Entry 2E4X (X-ray diffraction, 2.75 A resolution); this record covers chains A and B.

== Chain A (and B) ==
Protein: Metabotropic glutamate receptor 3
Source organism: Rattus norvegicus
Notes: fragment: Extracellular region; chain B of this document is another copy of the same molecule, construct and numbering; everything in this record applies to it too
Reference sequence: P31422 (MGR3_RAT); residue numbers follow UniProt; this construct covers 25-575
Amino-acid sequence (555 residues; numbered 25 to 579; the number before each row is that of its first residue):
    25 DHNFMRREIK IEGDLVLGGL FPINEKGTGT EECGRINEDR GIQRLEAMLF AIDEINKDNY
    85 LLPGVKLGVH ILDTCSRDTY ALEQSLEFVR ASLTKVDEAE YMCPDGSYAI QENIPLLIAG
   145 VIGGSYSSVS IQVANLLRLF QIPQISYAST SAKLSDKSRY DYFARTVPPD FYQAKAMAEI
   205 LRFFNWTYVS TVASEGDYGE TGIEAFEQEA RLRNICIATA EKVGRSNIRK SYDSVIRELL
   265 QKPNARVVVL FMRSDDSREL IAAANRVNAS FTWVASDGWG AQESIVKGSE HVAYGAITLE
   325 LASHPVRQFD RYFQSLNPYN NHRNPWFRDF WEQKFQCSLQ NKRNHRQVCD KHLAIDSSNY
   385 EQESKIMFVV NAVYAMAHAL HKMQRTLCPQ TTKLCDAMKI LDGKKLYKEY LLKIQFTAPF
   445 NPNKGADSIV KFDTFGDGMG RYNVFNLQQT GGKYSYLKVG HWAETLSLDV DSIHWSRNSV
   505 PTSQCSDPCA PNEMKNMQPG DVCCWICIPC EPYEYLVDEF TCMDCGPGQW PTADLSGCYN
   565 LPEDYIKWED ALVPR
Disordered / not traced: 25-29, 118-137, 568-579 (chain B: 25-27, 118-137, 568-579)
Cystine bridges: Cys-57/Cys-99, Cys-240/Cys-527, Cys-361/Cys-373, Cys-412/Cys-419, Cys-509/Cys-528, Cys-513/Cys-531, Cys-534/Cys-546, Cys-549/Cys-562
Covalently attached groups: N-acetylglucosamine (NAG) linked to Asn-209
Sequence notes: engineered mutation Gln-414 (Asn in P31422), Gln-439 (Asn in P31422); cloning artifact (576-579)
Small-molecule neighbours: 1s,3R-acpd (C5B; (1S,3R)-1-aminocyclopentane-1,3-dicarboxylic acid): Arg-64, Arg-68, Ser-149, Tyr-150, Ser-151, Ala-172, Ser-173, Thr-174, Ser-175, Tyr-222, Asp-301, Gly-302, Lys-389
UniProt features mapped onto this chain:
  - binding site (L-glutamate): Arg-68, Ser-151, Ala-172 to Thr-174, Tyr-222, Asp-301, Lys-389
  - glycosylation (N-linked (GlcNAc...) asparagine): Asn-209, Asn-292
What the authors report for this chain:
  - binding site for 1s,3R-acpd: Arg-68, Lys-389

== Chain A / chain B interface ==
Contacting residue pairs - 20 pairs, chain A then chain B:
  Leu-106(A) / Leu-163(B)
  Leu-106(A) / Phe-164(B)  hydrophobic
  Glu-107(A) / Leu-117(B)
  Leu-110(A) / Phe-164(B)  hydrophobic
  Arg-114(A) / Arg-114(B)
  Arg-114(A) / Leu-117(B)
  Ser-116(A) / Glu-107(B)
  Leu-117(A) / Glu-107(B)
  Leu-117(A) / Arg-114(B)
  Asn-159(A) / Leu-163(B)
  Leu-160(A) / Leu-160(B)  hydrophobic
  Leu-160(A) / Leu-163(B)  hydrophobic
  Leu-163(A) / Leu-106(B)
  Leu-163(A) / Asn-159(B)
  Leu-163(A) / Leu-160(B)  hydrophobic
  Phe-164(A) / Leu-106(B)  hydrophobic
  Phe-164(A) / Leu-110(B)  hydrophobic
  Ser-182(A) / Arg-183(B)  hydrogen bond
  Arg-183(A) / Ser-182(B)  hydrogen bond
  Arg-183(A) / Arg-183(B)
Interface residues without a listed pair, chain A (14 interface residues in all): Val-113, Arg-162
Interface residues without a listed pair, chain B (14 interface residues in all): Val-113, Gln-156, Arg-162

== Summary ==
The chain A/chain B interface involves 14 residues from each chain, with 2 hydrogen bonds. Its one
hydrogen-bonded contact is Ser-182(A)/Arg-183(B). Ligands of chain A: 1s,3R-acpd. Covalently linked
N-acetylglucosamine: at Asn-209(A). Curated annotation (UniProt) lists 8 L-glutamate-binding residues on chain
A. From the paper: a binding site for 1s,3R-acpd at Arg-68(A) and Lys-389(A).
Both chains are Metabotropic glutamate receptor 3 (Rattus norvegicus). Entry 2E4X (Crystal structure of the
extracellular region of the group II metabotropic glutamate receptor complexed with 1S,3R-ACPD) was determined
by X-ray diffraction, deposited together with 2E4U, 2E4V, 2E4W, 2E4Y and 2E4Z.
